3JSD - chains C and D of the 4 polymer chains in the assembly; structure by X-ray diffraction, 2.50 A resolution.

== Chain C ==
Molecule: Insulin A chain
UniProtKB: P01308 (INS_HUMAN); residues 1-21 here correspond to UniProt positions 90-110 (UniProt number = residue number + 89)
Chain sequence (21 residues; numbered 1 to 21; the number before each row is that of its first residue):
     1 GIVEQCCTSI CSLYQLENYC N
Disulfides: Cys6-Cys11
Ligand contacts: phenol (IPH): Cys6, Ser9, Ile10, Cys11, Leu16

== Chain D ==
Molecule: Insulin B chain
UniProtKB: P01308 (INS_HUMAN); residues 1-30 here correspond to UniProt positions 25-54 (UniProt number = residue number + 24)
Chain sequence (30 residues; row label = number of the first residue in the row):
     1 FVNQHLCASH LVEALYLVCG ERGFFYTPKT
Construct notes: engineered mutation Ala8 (Gly32 in P01308)
Modified positions: Ala8 (D-alanine; DAL)
Bound ions: Zn2+ near His10 (its only coordinating residue here)
Ligand contacts: phenol (IPH): His5, His10, Leu11, Ala14

== Interface between chain C and chain D ==
Disulfides between the chains: Cys7(C)-Cys7(D), Cys20(C)-Cys19(D)
Residue-residue contacts (20):
  Ile2(C) - Leu11(D)
  Val3(C) - Gln4(D)
  Val3(C) - Tyr26(D)
  Val3(C) - Pro28(D)  hydrophobic
  Cys6(C) - Leu11(D)  hydrophobic
  Cys7(C) - Cys7(D)  disulfide
  Cys7(C) - Leu11(D)  hydrophobic
  Leu13(C) - Val18(D)
  Leu16(C) - Ala14(D)  hydrophobic
  Leu16(C) - Leu15(D)
  Glu17(C) - Arg22(D)  salt bridge
  Tyr19(C) - Leu15(D)  hydrophobic
  Tyr19(C) - Phe24(D)
  Cys20(C) - Cys19(D)  disulfide
  Cys20(C) - Arg22(D)
  Cys20(C) - Gly23(D)
  Asn21(C) - Arg22(D)  hydrogen bond (backbone-side chain)
  Asn21(C) - Gly23(D)  hydrogen bond (backbone-backbone)
  Asn21(C) - Phe24(D)
  Asn21(C) - Phe25(D)
Other interface residues (no listed pair), chain C (12 interface residues in all): Gly1, Glu4
Other interface residues (no listed pair), chain D (15 interface residues in all): Ala8, Thr30

== In short ==
12 residues of chain C and 15 residues of chain D are in contact; the contacts include 2 disulfide bonds, 2
hydrogen bonds and 1 salt bridge. Among the polar pairs are Glu17(C)-Arg22(D), Asn21(C)-Arg22(D) and
Asn21(C)-Gly23(D). Phenol is bound between chain C and chain D.
Chain C is Insulin A chain and chain D is Insulin B chain; the structure, Insulin's biosynthesis and activity
have opposing structural requirements: a new factor in neonatal diabetes mellitus, was determined by X-ray
diffraction.
